Entry 1NDS (X-ray diffraction, 2.80 A resolution); this record covers chain A.

== Chain A ==
Name: Nitrite reductase
Source organism: Achromobacter xylosoxidans
Notes: EC 1.7.99.3
Reference sequence: P81445 (NIR_ALCXX); residues 11-339 here correspond to UniProt positions 29-357 (UniProt number = residue number + 18)
Sequence (330 residues; numbered 11 to 340; the number before each row is that of its first residue):
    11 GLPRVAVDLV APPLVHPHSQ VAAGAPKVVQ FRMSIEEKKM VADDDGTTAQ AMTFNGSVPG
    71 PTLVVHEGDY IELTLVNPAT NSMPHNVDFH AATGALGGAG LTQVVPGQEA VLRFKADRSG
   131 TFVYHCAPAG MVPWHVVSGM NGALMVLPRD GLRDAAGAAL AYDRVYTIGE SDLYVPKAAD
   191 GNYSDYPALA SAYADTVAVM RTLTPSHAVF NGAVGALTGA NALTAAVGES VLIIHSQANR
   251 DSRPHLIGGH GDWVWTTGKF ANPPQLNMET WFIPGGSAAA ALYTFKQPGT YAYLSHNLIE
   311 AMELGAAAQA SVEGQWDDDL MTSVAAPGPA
Differences from the reference sequence: conflict Pro13 (Gln31 in P81445), Ala16 (Lys34 in P81445), Ser29 (Glu47 in P81445), 36 further conflict positions vs the reference (P81445) not listed
Bound ions: Cu ion site 1: His95, Cys136, His145, Met150; Cu ion site 2: His100, His135 (together with nitrite ion) (shared with 1 residue of chain B); Cu ion site 3: His306 (together with nitrite ion) (shared with 2 residues of chain C)

== In short ==
His95, Cys136, His145 and Met150 coordinate Cu ion site 1. His100 and His135 form the Cu ion site 2.
Chain A is Nitrite reductase (Achromobacter xylosoxidans); the structure, Crystallographic structure of a
substrate bound blue copper nitrite reductase from alcaligenes xylosoxidans, was determined by X-ray
diffraction (same publication as 1NDR).
